PDB entry 9IZV | electron microscopy, 3.02 A resolution | chains A and C of the 4 polymer chains in the assembly

# Chain A (and C)
Name: Methylmalonate-semialdehyde/malonate-semialdehyde dehydrogenase [acylating], mitochondrial
Source organism: Homo sapiens
Notes: EC 1.2.1.27; chain C of this document is another copy of the same molecule, construct and numbering; everything in this record applies to it too
UniProt: Q02252 (MMSA_HUMAN); residues 2-503 here correspond to UniProt positions 34-535 (UniProt number = residue number + 32)
Amino-acid sequence (509 residues; row label = number of the first residue in the row):
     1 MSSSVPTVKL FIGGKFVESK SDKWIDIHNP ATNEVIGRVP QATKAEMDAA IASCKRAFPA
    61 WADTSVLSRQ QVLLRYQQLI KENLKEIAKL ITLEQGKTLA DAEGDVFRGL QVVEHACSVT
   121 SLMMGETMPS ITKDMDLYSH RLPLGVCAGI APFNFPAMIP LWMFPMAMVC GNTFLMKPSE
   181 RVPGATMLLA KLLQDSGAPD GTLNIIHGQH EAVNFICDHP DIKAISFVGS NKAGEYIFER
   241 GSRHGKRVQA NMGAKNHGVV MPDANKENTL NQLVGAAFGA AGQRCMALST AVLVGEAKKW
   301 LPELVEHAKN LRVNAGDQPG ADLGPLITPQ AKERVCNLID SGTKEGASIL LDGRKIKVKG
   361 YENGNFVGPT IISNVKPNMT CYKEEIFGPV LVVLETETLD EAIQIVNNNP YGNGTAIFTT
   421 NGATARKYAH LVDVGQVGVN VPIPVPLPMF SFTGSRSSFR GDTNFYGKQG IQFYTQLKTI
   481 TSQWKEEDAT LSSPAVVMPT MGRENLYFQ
Disordered / not traced: 1-2, 488-509 (chain C: 1-2, 451-464, 487-509)
Construct notes: initiating methionine (1); engineered mutation His140 (Tyr172 in Q02252); expression tag (504-509)
UniProt features mapped onto this chain:
  - active site: Cys285 (Nucleophile)
  - binding site (NAD(+)): Ala151, Phe153, Lys177, Glu180, Arg181, Ser230, Glu385
  - modified residue: Lys15 (N6-acetyllysine), Lys20 (N6-acetyllysine), Lys23 (N6-acetyllysine), Lys44 (N6-acetyllysine), Lys55 (N6-acetyllysine), Lys85 (N6-acetyllysine), Lys97 (N6-acetyllysine), Ser230 (Phosphoserine), Lys266 (N6-acetyllysine), Lys298 (N6-acetyllysine), Lys299 (N6-acetyllysine), Lys332 (N6-acetyllysine), Lys344 (N6-acetyllysine), Ser348 (Phosphoserine), Lys359 (N6-succinyllysine), Lys468 (N6-acetyllysine), Lys485 (N6-succinyllysine)

# How chain A and chain C interact
Pairs across the interface (33; chain A residue first):
  Ala62(A) - Ser130(C)
  Asp63(A) - Ser130(C)
  Asp63(A) - Ile131(C)
  Ser65(A) - Ile131(C)
  Val66(A) - Met128(C)  hydrophobic
  Met124(A) - Glu126(C)
  Met124(A) - Thr127(C)
  Met124(A) - Met128(C)  hydrophobic
  Gly125(A) - Gly125(C)
  Gly125(A) - Glu126(C)
  Gly125(A) - Thr127(C)  hydrogen bond (backbone-backbone)
  Glu126(A) - Met124(C)
  Glu126(A) - Gly125(C)
  Glu126(A) - Thr127(C)
  Thr127(A) - Met124(C)
  Thr127(A) - Gly125(C)  hydrogen bond (backbone-backbone)
  Thr127(A) - Glu126(C)
  Thr127(A) - Ser139(C)
  Thr127(A) - His140(C)
  Met128(A) - Val66(C)  hydrophobic
  Pro129(A) - His140(C)
  Ser130(A) - Ala62(C)
  Ser130(A) - Asp63(C)
  Ser130(A) - Thr64(C)
  Ile131(A) - Asp63(C)
  Ile131(A) - Thr64(C)
  Ile131(A) - Ser65(C)  hydrogen bond (backbone-backbone)
  Thr132(A) - Asp63(C)
  Lys133(A) - Asp63(C)
  Ser139(A) - Thr127(C)
  His140(A) - Thr127(C)
  His140(A) - Pro129(C)
  Arg141(A) - Pro129(C)
Also at the interface, not in a pair above, chain A (21 interface residues in all): Thr64, Leu67, Tyr138, Leu142
Also at the interface, not in a pair above, chain C (19 interface residues in all): Thr132, Lys133, Arg141, Leu142

# Summary
21 residues of chain A face 19 of chain C across their interface, with 3 hydrogen bonds. The backbones
hydrogen-bond at Gly125(A)-Thr127(C) and Ile131(A)-Ser65(C). Curated annotation (UniProt) lists active-site
residue Cys285(A) and 7 NAD+-binding residues on chain A.
Both chains are Methylmalonate-semialdehyde/malonate-semialdehyde dehydrogenase [acylating], mitochondrial
(Homo sapiens). Entry 9IZV (Cryo-EM structure of ALDH6A1-Y172H & R535C) was determined by electron microscopy
together with 9IZU, 9IZW and 9IZX from the same study.
